Entry 8IQY (X-ray diffraction, 2.10 A resolution); this record covers chains H and A of the 3 polymer chains in the assembly.

== Chain H (and A) ==
Name: Ferritin
Organism: Asterias forbesi
Notes: chain A of this document is another copy of the same molecule, construct and numbering; everything in this record applies to it too
Reference sequence: O02384 (O02384_ASTFO); residues 2-171 here = UniProt positions 2-171
Chain sequence (170 residues; each row starts with the number of its first residue):
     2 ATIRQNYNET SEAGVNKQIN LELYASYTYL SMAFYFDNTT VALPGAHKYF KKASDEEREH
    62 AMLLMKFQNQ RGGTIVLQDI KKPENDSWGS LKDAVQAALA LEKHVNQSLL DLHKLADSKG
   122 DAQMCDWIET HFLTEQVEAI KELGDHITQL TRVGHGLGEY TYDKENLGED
Not modelled in the structure: 2, 170-171
Sequence notes: engineered mutation H156 (Pro in O02384)

== Chain H / chain A interface ==
Contacting residue pairs (20):
  K104(H) - T3(A)  hydrogen bond (side chain-backbone)
  K104(H) - R5(A)
  K104(H) - Q6(A)  hydrogen bond (backbone-side chain)
  N107(H) - Q6(A)  hydrogen bond
  Q108(H) - Q6(A)
  L111(H) - N7(A)
  H114(H) - A123(A)
  E130(H) - D127(A)
  L134(H) - A123(A)  hydrophobic
  L134(H) - Q124(A)
  T135(H) - Q124(A)  hydrogen bond
  V138(H) - R72(A)
  V138(H) - Q124(A)
  E139(H) - Q71(A)
  I141(H) - I4(A)  hydrophobic
  I141(H) - Q6(A)
  K142(H) - I4(A)
  K142(H) - N70(A)
  K142(H) - Q71(A)
  G145(H) - I4(A)
Also at the interface, not in a pair above, chain H (15 interface residues in all): L100, D127
Also at the interface, not in a pair above, chain A (12 interface residues in all): E130

== Overview ==
Chain H and chain A form an interface of 15 and 12 residues respectively, with 4 hydrogen bonds. Polar
contacts include K104(H)-T3(A), K104(H)-Q6(A) and N107(H)-Q6(A).
Both chains are Ferritin (Asterias forbesi). Entry 8IQY (Asterias forbesii ferritin mutant-P156H) was
determined by X-ray diffraction (same publication as 8IQV, 8IQW, 8IQX, 8IQZ and 8IR0).
